Entry 4WV1 (X-ray diffraction, 2.36 A resolution); this record covers chains F and D of the 3 polymer chains in the assembly.

# Chain F
Name: Fibroblast growth factor receptor 2
Organism: Homo sapiens
Notes: EC 2.7.10.1
UniProt: P21802 (FGFR2_HUMAN); residues 150-248 here correspond to UniProt positions 153-251 (UniProt number = residue number + 3)
Sequence (99 residues; numbered 150 to 248; the number before each row is that of its first residue):
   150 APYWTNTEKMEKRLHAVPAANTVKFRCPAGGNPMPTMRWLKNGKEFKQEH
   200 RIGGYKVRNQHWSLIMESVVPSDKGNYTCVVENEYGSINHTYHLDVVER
Unresolved in the structure: 150
Disulfide bonds: C176-C228
Curated features (UniProtKB/Swiss-Prot):
  - region: K158 to R175 (Heparin-binding)
  - glycosylation (N-linked (GlcNAc...) asparagine): N225, N238

# Chain D
Name: Fab light chain
Organism: Homo sapiens
Notes: antibody fragment or engineered binder
Sequence (214 residues; each row starts with the number of its first residue):
     1 DIQMTQSPSSLSASVGDRVTITCRASQDVDTSLAWYKQKPGKAPKLLIYS
    51 ASFLYSGVPSRFSGSGSGTDFTLTISSLQPEDFATYYCQQSTGHPQTFGQ
   101 GTKVEIKRTVAAPSVFIFPPSDEQLKSGTASVVCLLNNFYPREAKVQWKV
   151 DNALQSGNSQESVTEQDSKDSTYSLSSTLTLSKADYEKHKVYACEVTHQG
   201 LSSPVTKSFNRGEC
Disulfide bonds: C23-C88, C134-C194

# How chain F and chain D interact
Contacting residue pairs (7):
  R175(F) with D30(D), salt bridge
  K205(F) with F53(D)
  R207(F) with S52(D), hydrogen bond (side chain-backbone); F53(D)
  H210(F) with T31(D)
  I214(F) with F53(D), hydrophobic
  E216(F) with Y49(D), hydrogen bond
Interface residues without a listed pair, chain F (7 interface residues in all): K173
Interface residues without a listed pair, chain D (6 interface residues in all): S67

# Overview
The interface between chain F and chain D involves 7 residues on one side and 6 on the other, with 2 hydrogen
bonds and 1 salt bridge. Polar pairs include R175(F)-D30(D), R207(F)-S52(D) and E216(F)-Y49(D).
Chain F is Fibroblast growth factor receptor 2 and chain D is Fab light chain, both from Homo sapiens; the
structure, Crystal structure of the FGFR2 D2 domain in complex with Fab 2B.1.3, was determined by X-ray
diffraction.
